Entry 8PZH (X-ray diffraction, 2.02 A resolution); this record covers chains A and B.

[Chain A (and B)]
Name: Protein LpdD
Source organism: Lactiplantibacillus plantarum
Notes: chain B of this document is another copy of the same molecule, construct and numbering; everything in this record applies to it too
Reference sequence: F9UT68 (LPDD_LACPL); numbering as in UniProt (aligned over 1-136)
Amino-acid sequence (138 residues; numbered -1 to 136; the number before each row is that of its first residue; numbers below 1 keep their minus sign (Ala-1 is residue -1)):
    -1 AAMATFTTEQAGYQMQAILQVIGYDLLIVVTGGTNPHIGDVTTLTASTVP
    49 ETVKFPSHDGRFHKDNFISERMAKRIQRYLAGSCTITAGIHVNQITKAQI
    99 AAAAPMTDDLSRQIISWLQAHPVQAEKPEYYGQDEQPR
Not modelled in the structure: 56-61, 122-136 (chain B: 56-63, 122-136)
Sequence notes: expression tag (-1 to 0)
Bound ions: Mn2+: His35, Asp63
What the authors report for this chain:
  - conformationally variable residues (order/disorder transition): Ser55 to Lys62
  - Mn2+ coordination: His35, Asp63
  - mutagenesis - H61A: unchanged binding to prFMNH2
  - mutagenesis - H35A, H61A: decreased catalytic activity (whole-cell decarboxylation assays)
  - mutagenesis - H35A: abolished binding to prFMNH2

[Interface between chain A and chain B]
Contacting residue pairs (9; chain A residue first):
  Arg69(A) - Ser45(B)  hydrogen bond (side chain-backbone)
  Arg69(A) - Val47(B)
  Lys72(A) - Val47(B)
  Arg73(A) - Thr46(B)
  Arg73(A) - Val47(B)
  Arg73(A) - Pro48(B)
  Arg73(A) - Gln75(B)  hydrogen bond
  Arg76(A) - Asn64(B)
  Arg76(A) - Glu68(B)  salt bridge
Also at the interface, not in a pair above, chain B (8 interface residues in all): Thr50

[Summary]
Chain A and chain B form an interface of 4 and 8 residues respectively; the contacts include 2 hydrogen bonds
and 1 salt bridge. Polar contacts include Arg76(A)-Glu68(B), Arg69(A)-Ser45(B) and Arg73(A)-Gln75(B). The
paper reports that H35A and H61A of chain A reduce catalytic activity (whole-cell decarboxylation assays);
Mn2+ coordination by His35(A) and Asp63(A).
Chain A and chain B are both Protein LpdD (Lactiplantibacillus plantarum); the structure, LpdD (H61A) mutant,
was determined by X-ray diffraction, deposited together with 8P4W and 8PO5.
